7QVY - chains A and C of the 3 polymer chains in the assembly; structure by electron microscopy, 2.82 A resolution.

Chain A:
Molecule: Capsid protein VP1
Source organism: Coxsackievirus A6
UniProtKB: Q6JKS2 (Q6JKS2_9ENTO); residues 1-304 here correspond to UniProt positions 567-870 (UniProt number = residue number + 566)
Chain sequence (304 residues; numbered 1 to 304; the number before each row is that of its first residue):
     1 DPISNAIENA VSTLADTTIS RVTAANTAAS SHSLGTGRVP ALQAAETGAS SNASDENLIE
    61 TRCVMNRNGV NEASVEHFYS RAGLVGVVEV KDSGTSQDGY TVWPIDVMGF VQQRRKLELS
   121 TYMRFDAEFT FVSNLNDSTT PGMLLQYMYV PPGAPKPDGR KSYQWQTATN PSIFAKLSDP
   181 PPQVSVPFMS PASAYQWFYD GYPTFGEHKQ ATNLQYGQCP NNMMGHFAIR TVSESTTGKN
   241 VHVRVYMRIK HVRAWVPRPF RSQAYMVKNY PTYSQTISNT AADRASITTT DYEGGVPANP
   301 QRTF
Disordered / not traced: 1-68, 205-211, 293-304

Chain C:
Molecule: Capsid protein VP3
Source organism: Coxsackievirus A6
UniProtKB: Q6JKS2 (Q6JKS2_9ENTO); residues 1-241 here correspond to UniProt positions 326-566 (UniProt number = residue number + 325)
Chain sequence (241 residues; row label = number of the first residue in the row):
     1 GLPTELKPGT NQFLTTDDGT SPPILPGFEP TPLIHIPGEF TSLLDLCRIE TILEVNNTTG
    61 TTGVNRLLIP VRAQNNVDQL CASFQVDPGR NGPWQSTMVG QICRYYTQWS GSLKVTFMFT
   121 GSFMATGKML IAYTPPGSAQ PTTREAAMLG THIVWDFGLQ SSVTLVIPWI SNTHFRAVKT
   181 GGVYDYYATG IVTIWYQTNF VVPPDTPSEA NIIALGAAQE NFTLKLCKDT DEIRQTAEYQ
   241 N
Disordered / not traced: 174-187, 233-241
What the authors report for this chain:
  - conformationally variable residues (loop rearrangement): I170

Chain A / chain C interface:
Contacting residue pairs (131; chain A residue first):
  G69(A) with T223(C); L224(C)
  V70(A) with L44(C), hydrophobic
  E72(A) with Y106(C), hydrogen bond (backbone-side chain); K225(C); L226(C), hydrogen bond (side chain-backbone); C227(C), hydrogen bond (side chain-backbone)
  A73(A) with S42(C), hydrogen bond (backbone-side chain); L43(C), hydrogen bond (backbone-backbone); L44(C), hydrophobic; Y106(C)
  S74(A) with T41(C)
  V75(A) with F40(C); T41(C), hydrogen bond (backbone-backbone); S42(C)
  H77(A) with C227(C), hydrogen bond
  F78(A) with L43(C), hydrophobic; Y105(C), hydrophobic; Y106(C)
  R81(A) with T15(C); T16(C); C227(C)
  A82(A) with T15(C), hydrogen bond (backbone-backbone)
  Q112(A) with D229(C); T230(C), hydrogen bond (side chain-backbone)
  R115(A) with Q101(C), hydrogen bond; Y105(C), hydrogen bond; T230(C); E232(C), salt bridge
  K116(A) with Y105(C)
  L119(A) with L43(C), hydrophobic
  S120(A) with F40(C)
  Y122(A) with I36(C), hydrophobic
  R124(A) with P30(C); T31(C), hydrogen bond (side chain-backbone); L33(C)
  E128(A) with G19(C); T20(C); S21(C), hydrogen bond
  T130(A) with F13(C)
  V132(A) with F13(C), hydrophobic
  Y149(A) with I24(C), hydrophobic
  P171(A) with I24(C); L25(C), hydrophobic
  P180(A) with N11(C)
  P181(A) with F13(C), hydrophobic
  Q183(A) with F13(C); T20(C); S21(C)
  V184(A) with S21(C); P22(C); I24(C), hydrophobic
  S185(A) with S21(C), hydrogen bond (side chain-backbone); P22(C), hydrogen bond (side chain-backbone); P23(C); I24(C), hydrogen bond (backbone-backbone)
  P187(A) with F28(C), hydrophobic
  F188(A) with F28(C); P30(C)
  M189(A) with F28(C), hydrophobic
  S190(A) with T31(C), hydrogen bond (backbone-side chain)
  P191(A) with T31(C), hydrogen bond (backbone-side chain)
  A192(A) with T31(C), hydrogen bond (backbone-side chain)
  S193(A) with P32(C), hydrogen bond (side chain-backbone); L33(C); I34(C), hydrogen bond (side chain-backbone)
  Y246(A) with F13(C), hydrophobic
  R248(A) with D17(C); D18(C), salt bridge; G19(C), hydrogen bond (side chain-backbone)
  K250(A) with S21(C)
  R253(A) with L33(C); E39(C), salt bridge
  A254(A) with E39(C); F40(C), hydrogen bond (backbone-backbone)
  W255(A) with L33(C), hydrophobic; I36(C), hydrogen bond (side chain-backbone); G38(C); E39(C); F40(C)
  V256(A) with P37(C); G38(C), hydrogen bond (backbone-backbone)
  P257(A) with G38(C); F40(C); L46(C), hydrophobic
  R258(A) with M98(C)
  P259(A) with M98(C), hydrophobic
  F260(A) with M98(C), hydrophobic; Q101(C); I102(C), hydrophobic; Y105(C), hydrophobic
  N279(A) with R66(C), hydrogen bond
  T280(A) with E54(C); Q95(C); S96(C)
  A281(A) with E54(C); N57(C); R66(C), hydrogen bond (backbone-side chain); G92(C); Q95(C)
  A282(A) with N57(C), hydrogen bond (backbone-side chain); N91(C); Q95(C), hydrogen bond (backbone-side chain)
  D283(A) with N57(C); T59(C); R66(C), salt bridge
  R284(A) with V55(C), hydrogen bond (side chain-backbone); N57(C), hydrogen bond; T58(C); T59(C), hydrogen bond (backbone-backbone); S83(C), hydrogen bond (side chain-backbone)
  A285(A) with T58(C)
  S286(A) with T58(C)
  I287(A) with V55(C); N56(C); T58(C); C81(C); A82(C); S83(C), hydrogen bond (backbone-backbone)
  T288(A) with L80(C); C81(C); S83(C); Q140(C)
  T290(A) with S83(C); Q85(C); Q140(C)
  Y292(A) with N57(C), hydrogen bond; Q85(C); N91(C); G92(C); P93(C)
Other interface residues (no listed pair), chain A (61 interface residues in all): T169, V186, A194, F227
Other interface residues (no listed pair), chain C (65 interface residues in all): T61, I69, P70, F84, I191

Overview:
61 residues of chain A and 65 residues of chain C are in contact; the contacts include 35 hydrogen bonds and 4
salt bridges. Among the polar pairs are R115(A)-E232(C), R248(A)-D18(C) and R253(A)-E39(C). From the paper:
conformational variability at I170(C).
Here chain A is Capsid protein VP1 and chain C is Capsid protein VP3, both from Coxsackievirus A6. Entry 7QVY
(Cryo-EM structure of coxsackievirus A6 empty particle) was determined by electron microscopy (same
publication as 7QVX and 7QW9).
